PDB entry 8GTI | X-ray diffraction, 2.20 A resolution | chains A and B

# Chain A
Protein: Isoform CRF-R2 of Corticotropin-releasing factor receptor 1
From: Homo sapiens
Reference sequence: P34998-2 (CRFR1_HUMAN); residue numbers follow UniProt; this construct covers 104-373
Sequence (284 residues; row label = number of the first residue in the row):
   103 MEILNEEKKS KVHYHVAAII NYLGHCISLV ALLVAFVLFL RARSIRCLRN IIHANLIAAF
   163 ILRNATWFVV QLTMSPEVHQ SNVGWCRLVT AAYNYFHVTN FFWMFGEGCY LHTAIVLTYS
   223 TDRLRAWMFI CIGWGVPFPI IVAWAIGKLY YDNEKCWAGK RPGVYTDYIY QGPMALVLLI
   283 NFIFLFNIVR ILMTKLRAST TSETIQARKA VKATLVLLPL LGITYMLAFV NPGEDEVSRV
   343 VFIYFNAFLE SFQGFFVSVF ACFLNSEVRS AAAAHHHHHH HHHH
Unresolved in the structure: 221-223, 369-386
Cystine bridges: Cys188-Cys258
Construct notes: initiating methionine (103); engineered mutation Ala120 (Val in P34998-2), Ala144 (Leu in P34998-2), Ala156 (Trp in P34998-2), Ala160 (Ser in P34998-2), Ala228 (Lys in P34998-2), Ala260 (Phe in P34998-2), Ala277 (Ile in P34998-2), Ala309 (Tyr in P34998-2), Ala330 (Phe in P34998-2), Ala349 (Ser in P34998-2), Ala363 (Tyr in P34998-2); expression tag (374-386)
Residues lining bound ligands: 0JS (8-(4-bromanyl-2,6-dimethoxy-phenyl)-N-butyl-N-(cyclopropylmethyl)-2,7-dimethyl-pyrazolo[1,5-a][1,3,5]triazin-4-amine): Phe162, Asn202, Phe203, Met206, Phe207, Glu209, Gly210, Leu213, Val279, Leu280, Asn283, Phe284, Phe286, Leu287, Ile290, Thr316, Leu319, Leu320, Leu323, Gly324, Tyr327, Gln355, Phe362
From the paper describing this entry:
  - contacts within the chain: Arg165-Gln355 (hydrogen bond), His199-Tyr327 (hydrogen bond)
  - binding site for 0JS: Asn283

# Chain B
Protein: Endolysin
From: Enterobacteria phage T6
Notes: EC 3.2.1.17
Reference sequence: A0A346FJK3 (A0A346FJK3_BPT6); residues 1000-1159 here correspond to UniProt positions 2-161 (UniProt number = residue number - 998)
Sequence (160 residues; row label = number of the first residue in the row):
  1000 NIFEMLRIDE GLRLKIYKDT EGYYTIGIGH LLTKSPSLSV AKSELDKAIG RNSNGVITKD
  1060 EAEKLFNQDV DAAVRGILRN AKLKPVYDSL DAVRRSALIN MVFQMGETGV AGFTNSLRML
  1120 QQKRWDEAAV NLAKSRWYNQ TPNRAKRVIA TFRTGTWDAY
Construct notes: engineered mutation Ser1052 (Cys54 in A0A346FJK3), Ser1095 (Cys97 in A0A346FJK3)

# Interface between chain A and chain B
Pairs across the interface (22):
  Arg148(A) - Asp1157(B)
  Val218(A) - Glu1062(B)
  Leu219(A) - Glu1003(B)
  Leu219(A) - Glu1062(B)
  Thr220(A) - Asn1000(B)  hydrogen bond (backbone-backbone)
  Thr220(A) - Ile1001(B)  hydrogen bond (backbone-backbone)
  Thr220(A) - Phe1002(B)  hydrogen bond (side chain-backbone)
  Thr220(A) - Glu1003(B)  hydrogen bond (backbone-backbone)
  Thr220(A) - Glu1062(B)  hydrogen bond (backbone-side chain)
  Asp224(A) - Trp1156(B)  hydrogen bond (backbone-backbone)
  Asp224(A) - Asp1157(B)
  Asp224(A) - Ala1158(B)
  Asp224(A) - Tyr1159(B)  hydrogen bond (backbone-backbone)
  Arg225(A) - Asp1157(B)  hydrogen bond (backbone-backbone)
  Arg225(A) - Tyr1159(B)  hydrogen bond (backbone-backbone)
  Leu226(A) - Arg1146(B)
  Leu226(A) - Ala1158(B)
  Leu226(A) - Tyr1159(B)  hydrogen bond (backbone-backbone)
  Arg227(A) - Asn1000(B)
  Arg227(A) - Glu1003(B)
  Arg227(A) - Ile1007(B)
  Arg227(A) - Tyr1159(B)  hydrogen bond (backbone-backbone)
Also at the interface, not in a pair above, chain A (10 interface residues in all): Cys149, Thr215
Also at the interface, not in a pair above, chain B (12 interface residues in all): Arg1006

# In short
10 residues of chain A and 12 residues of chain B are in contact, with 11 hydrogen bonds. Polar pairs include
Thr220(A)-Phe1002(B), Thr220(A)-Glu1062(B) and Thr220(A)-Asn1000(B). Chain A binds compound 0JS. The paper
reports a binding site for 0JS at Asn283(A); contacts within the chain involving Arg165(A), Gln355(A) and
His199(A) among others.
Here chain A is Isoform CRF-R2 of Corticotropin-releasing factor receptor 1 (Homo sapiens) and chain B is
Endolysin (Enterobacteria phage T6). Entry 8GTI (Corticotropin-releasing hormone receptor 1(CRF1R) bound with
BMK-C205 by XFEL) was determined by X-ray diffraction, deposited together with 8GTG and 8GTM.
